PDB entry 8HDK | electron microscopy, 4.30 A resolution (low resolution: residue-level contacts below are approximate; hydrogen-bond / salt-bridge calls are withheld) | chains B and C of the 4 polymer chains in the assembly

[Chain B]
Name: Glutamate receptor ionotropic, NMDA 2C
Organism: Rattus norvegicus
UniProtKB: Q00961 (NMDE3_RAT); residues 1-800 here = UniProt positions 1-800
Sequence (800 residues; row label = number of the first residue in the row):
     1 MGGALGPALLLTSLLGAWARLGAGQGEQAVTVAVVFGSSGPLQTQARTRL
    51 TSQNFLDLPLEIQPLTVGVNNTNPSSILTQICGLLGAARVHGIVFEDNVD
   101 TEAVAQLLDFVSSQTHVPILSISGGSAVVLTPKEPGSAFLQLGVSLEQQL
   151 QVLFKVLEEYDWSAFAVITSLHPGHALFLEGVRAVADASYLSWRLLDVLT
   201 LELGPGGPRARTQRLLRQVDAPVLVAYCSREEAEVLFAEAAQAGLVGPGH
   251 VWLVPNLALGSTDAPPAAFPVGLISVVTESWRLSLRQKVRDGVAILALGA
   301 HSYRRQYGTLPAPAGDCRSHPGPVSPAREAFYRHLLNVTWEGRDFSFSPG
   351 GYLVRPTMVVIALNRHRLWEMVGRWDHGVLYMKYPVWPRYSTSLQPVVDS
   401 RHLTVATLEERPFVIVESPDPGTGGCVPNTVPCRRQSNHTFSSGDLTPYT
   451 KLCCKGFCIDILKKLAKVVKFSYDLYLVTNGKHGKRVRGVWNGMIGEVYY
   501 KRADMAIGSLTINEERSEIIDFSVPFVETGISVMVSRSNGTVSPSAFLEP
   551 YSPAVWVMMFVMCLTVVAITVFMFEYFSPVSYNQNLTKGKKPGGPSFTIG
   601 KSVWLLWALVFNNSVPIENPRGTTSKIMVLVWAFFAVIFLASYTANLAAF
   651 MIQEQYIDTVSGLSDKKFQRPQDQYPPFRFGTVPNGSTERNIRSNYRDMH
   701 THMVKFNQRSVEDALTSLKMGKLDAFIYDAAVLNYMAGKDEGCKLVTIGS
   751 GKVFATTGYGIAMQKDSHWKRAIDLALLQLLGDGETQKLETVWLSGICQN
Disordered / not traced: 1-28, 539-660, 800
Swiss-Prot annotation at these positions:
  - region: Lys601 to Pro620 (Pore-forming)
  - binding site (L-glutamate): Ser509, Thr511, Arg516, Ser687, Thr688, Asp729
  - site: Asn612 (Functional determinant of NMDA receptors)
  - glycosylation (N-linked (GlcNAc...) asparagine): Asn70, Asn73, Asn337, Asn438, Asn539, Asn685
  - mutagenesis: Pro550 (P550R: Changed NMDA glutamate receptor activity characterized by increased glutamate and glycine potency)
Disulfides: Cys82-Cys317, Cys426-Cys453, Cys433-Cys454
Covalent attachments: N-acetylglucosamine (NAG) linked to Asn337, Asn685

[Chain C]
Name: Glutamate receptor ionotropic, NMDA 1
Organism: Rattus norvegicus
UniProtKB: P35439 (NMDZ1_RAT); numbering as in UniProt (aligned over 1-796)
Sequence (796 residues; row label = number of the first residue in the row):
     1 MSTMHLLTFALLFSCSFARAACDPKIVNIGAVLSTRKHEQMFREAVNQAN
    51 KRHGSWKIQLNATSVTHKPNAIQMALSVCEDLISSQVYAILVSHPPTPND
   101 HFTPTPVSYTAGFYRIPVLGLTTRMSIYSDKSIHLSFLRTVPPYSHQSSV
   151 WFEMMRVYNWNHIILLVSDDHEGRAAQKRLETLLEERESKAEKVLQFDPG
   201 TKNVTALLMEARELEARVIILSASEDDAATVYRAAAMLNMTGSGYVWLVG
   251 EREISGNALRYAPDGIIGLQLINGKNESAHISDAVGVVAQAVHELLEKEN
   301 ITDPPRGCVGNTNIWKTGPLFKRVLMSSKYADGVTGRVEFNEDGDRKFAN
   351 YSIMNLQNRKLVQVGIYNGTHVIPNDRKIIWPGGETEKPRGYQMSTRLKI
   401 VTIHQEPFVYVKPTMSDGTCKEEFTVNGDPVKKVICTGPNDTSPGSPRHT
   451 VPQCCYGFCIDLLIKLARTMNFTYEVHLVADGKFGTQERVNNSNKKEWNG
   501 MMGELLSGQADMIVAPLTINNERAQYIEFSKPFKYQGLTILVKKEIPRST
   551 LDSFMQPFQSTLWLLVGLSVHVVAVMLYLLDRFSPFGRFKVNSEEEEEDA
   601 LTLSSAMWFSWGVLLNSGIGEGAPRSFSARILGMVWAGFAMIIVASYTAN
   651 LAAFLVLDRPEERITGINDPRLRNPSDKFIYATVKQSSVDIYFRRQVELS
   701 TMYRHMEKHNYESAAEAIQAVRDNKLHAFIWDSAVLEFEASQKCDLVTTG
   751 ELFFRSGFGIGMRKDSPWKQNVSLSILKSHENGFMEDLDKTWVRYQ
Disordered / not traced: 1-24, 545-660
Swiss-Prot annotation at these positions:
  - region: Leu603 to Pro624 (Pore-forming)
  - binding site (glycine): Pro516, Thr518, Arg523, Ser688, Asp732
  - glycosylation (N-linked (GlcNAc...) asparagine): Asn61, Asn203, Asn239, Asn276, Asn300, Asn350, Asn368, Asn440, Asn471, Asn491, Asn674, Asn771
Disulfides: Cys79-Cys308, Cys420-Cys454, Cys436-Cys455
Covalent attachments: N-acetylglucosamine (NAG) linked to Asn239, Asn276, Asn350, Asn368, Asn471

[Chain B / chain C interface]
Contacting residue pairs (32; chain B residue first):
  Ile512(B) - Leu777(C)
  Asn513(B) - Leu777(C)
  Glu514(B) - Leu777(C)
  Glu514(B) - Lys778(C)
  Glu514(B) - Glu781(C)
  Ser517(B) - Leu777(C)
  Phe522(B) - Lys531(C)
  Ser523(B) - Lys531(C)
  Pro525(B) - Lys531(C)
  Pro525(B) - Tyr535(C)
  Glu528(B) - Tyr535(C)
  Glu528(B) - Arg755(C)
  Asn691(B) - Glu781(C)
  Asn695(B) - Glu781(C)
  Asn695(B) - Asn782(C)
  Ala755(B) - His780(C)
  Thr756(B) - Tyr535(C)
  Thr757(B) - Tyr535(C)
  Gly758(B) - Tyr535(C)
  Arg771(B) - Ala524(C)
  Arg771(B) - Gln525(C)
  Arg771(B) - Lys764(C)
  Leu775(B) - Asn521(C)
  Leu775(B) - Ala524(C)
  Leu775(B) - Gln525(C)
  Leu778(B) - Asn521(C)
  Gln779(B) - Asn521(C)
  Leu781(B) - Phe754(C)
  Leu781(B) - Arg755(C)
  Gly782(B) - Tyr692(C)
  Asp783(B) - Gln696(C)
  Gln787(B) - Phe753(C)
Other interface residues (no listed pair), chain B (24 interface residues in all): Val524, Ser694
Other interface residues (no listed pair), chain C (22 interface residues in all): Ile519, Asn520, Tyr526, Ile527, Pro532, Leu774

[Summary]
The interface between chain B and chain C involves 24 residues on one side and 22 on the other.
N-acetylglucosamine is covalently linked to Asn337(B) and Asn685(B). Covalently linked N-acetylglucosamine: at
Asn239(C), Asn276(C), Asn350(C), Asn368(C) and Asn471(C).
Here chain B is Glutamate receptor ionotropic, NMDA 2C and chain C is Glutamate receptor ionotropic, NMDA 1,
both from Rattus norvegicus. Entry 8HDK (Structure of the Rat GluN1-GluN2C NMDA receptor in complex with
glycine and glutamate (minor class in ...) was determined by electron microscopy (same publication as 7YFF,
7YFG, 7YFH, 7YFI, 7YFL, 7YFM, 7YFO and 7YFR).
